PDB entry 6VQE | X-ray diffraction, 1.77 A resolution | chains A and B of the 3 polymer chains in the assembly

# Chain A
Protein: MHC class I antigen
Organism: Homo sapiens
Reference sequence: O78189 (O78189_HUMAN); residues 1-276 here correspond to UniProt positions 25-300 (UniProt number = residue number + 24)
Sequence (276 residues; each row starts with the number of its first residue):
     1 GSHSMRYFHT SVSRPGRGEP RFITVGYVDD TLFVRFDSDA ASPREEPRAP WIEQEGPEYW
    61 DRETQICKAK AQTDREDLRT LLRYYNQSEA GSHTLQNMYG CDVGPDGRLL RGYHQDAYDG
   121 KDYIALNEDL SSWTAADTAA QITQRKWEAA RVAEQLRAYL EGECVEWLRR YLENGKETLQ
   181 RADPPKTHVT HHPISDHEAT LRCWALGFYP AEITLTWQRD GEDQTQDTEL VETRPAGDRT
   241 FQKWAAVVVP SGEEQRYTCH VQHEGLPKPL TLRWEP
Disulfide bonds: C101-C164, C203-C259

# Chain B
Protein: Beta-2-microglobulin
Organism: Homo sapiens
Reference sequence: P61769 (B2MG_HUMAN); residues 1-99 here correspond to UniProt positions 21-119 (UniProt number = residue number + 20)
Sequence (100 residues; numbered 0 to 99; the number before each row is that of its first residue; numbering starts at 0):
     0 MIQRTPKIQV YSRHPAENGK SNFLNCYVSG FHPSDIEVDL LKNGERIEKV EHSDLSFSKD
    60 WSFYLLYYTE FTPTEKDEYA CRVNHVTLSQ PKIVKWDRDM
Sequence notes: initiating methionine (0)
Disulfide bonds: C25-C80
Swiss-Prot annotation at these positions:
  - modified residue: Q2 (Pyrrolidone carboxylic acid)
  - glycosylation: I1 (N-linked (Glc) (glycation) isoleucine), K19 (N-linked (Glc) (glycation) lysine), K41 (N-linked (Glc) (glycation) lysine), K48 (N-linked (Glc) (glycation) lysine), K58 (N-linked (Glc) (glycation) lysine), K91 (N-linked (Glc) (glycation) lysine), K94 (N-linked (Glc) (glycation) lysine)

# How chain A and chain B interact
Residue-residue contacts - 51 pairs, chain A then chain B:
  F8(A) - F56(B)  hydrophobic
  H9(A) - F56(B)
  T10(A) - F56(B)
  T10(A) - F62(B)
  V12(A) - S33(B)
  I23(A) - L54(B)
  V25(A) - D53(B)
  V25(A) - S55(B)
  Y27(A) - S55(B)
  Y27(A) - Y63(B)  hydrogen bond
  R35(A) - D53(B)  salt bridge
  H93(A) - M0(B)
  T94(A) - H31(B)
  T94(A) - F62(B)
  Q96(A) - F56(B)
  Q96(A) - W60(B)  hydrogen bond (side chain-backbone)
  Q96(A) - F62(B)
  N97(A) - F56(B)
  Q115(A) - W60(B)
  D116(A) - W60(B)
  A117(A) - W60(B)  hydrophobic
  D119(A) - M0(B)
  D119(A) - I1(B)
  D119(A) - H31(B)  hydrogen bond (backbone-side chain)
  G120(A) - R3(B)  hydrogen bond (backbone-side chain)
  G120(A) - H31(B)
  D122(A) - W60(B)  hydrogen bond
  H192(A) - D98(B)
  R202(A) - D98(B)  hydrogen bond (side chain-backbone)
  W204(A) - D98(B)
  W204(A) - M99(B)
  V231(A) - Q8(B)
  E232(A) - Q8(B)  hydrogen bond (backbone-side chain)
  E232(A) - Y26(B)  hydrogen bond
  E232(A) - S28(B)  hydrogen bond
  T233(A) - Y26(B)
  R234(A) - Q8(B)  hydrogen bond
  R234(A) - Y10(B)
  R234(A) - Y26(B)
  R234(A) - M99(B)  hydrogen bond (side chain-backbone)
  P235(A) - Y10(B)  hydrogen bond (backbone-side chain)
  P235(A) - N24(B)
  P235(A) - Y26(B)
  A236(A) - R12(B)  hydrogen bond (backbone-side chain)
  A236(A) - N24(B)  hydrogen bond (backbone-side chain)
  G237(A) - R12(B)
  D238(A) - H13(B)
  Q242(A) - Y10(B)
  Q242(A) - S11(B)  hydrogen bond (side chain-backbone)
  Q242(A) - R12(B)  hydrogen bond (side chain-backbone)
  W244(A) - M99(B)  hydrogen bond (side chain-backbone)
Other interface residues (no listed pair), chain A (34 interface residues in all): S92, M98, K121
Other interface residues (no listed pair), chain B (23 interface residues in all): L65

# Overview
34 residues of chain A face 23 of chain B across their interface; the contacts include 17 hydrogen bonds and 1
salt bridge. Among the polar pairs are R35(A)-D53(B), Y27(A)-Y63(B) and Q96(A)-W60(B).
Chain A is MHC class I antigen and chain B is Beta-2-microglobulin, both from Homo sapiens; the structure,
HLA-B*27:05 presenting an HIV-1 13mer peptide, was determined by X-ray diffraction (same publication as 6VPZ,
6VQ2, 6VQD, 6VQY and 6VQZ).
